7X5Q - chains A and B of the 7 polymer chains in the assembly; structure by X-ray diffraction, 2.70 A resolution.

== Chain A (and B) ==
Protein: Chitoporin
Organism: Vibrio harveyi
Notes: chain B of this document is another copy of the same molecule, construct and numbering; everything in this record applies to it too
UniProt: L0RVU0 (L0RVU0_VIBHA); residues 20-350 here correspond to UniProt positions 45-375 (UniProt number = residue number + 25)
Chain sequence (331 residues; each row starts with the number of its first residue):
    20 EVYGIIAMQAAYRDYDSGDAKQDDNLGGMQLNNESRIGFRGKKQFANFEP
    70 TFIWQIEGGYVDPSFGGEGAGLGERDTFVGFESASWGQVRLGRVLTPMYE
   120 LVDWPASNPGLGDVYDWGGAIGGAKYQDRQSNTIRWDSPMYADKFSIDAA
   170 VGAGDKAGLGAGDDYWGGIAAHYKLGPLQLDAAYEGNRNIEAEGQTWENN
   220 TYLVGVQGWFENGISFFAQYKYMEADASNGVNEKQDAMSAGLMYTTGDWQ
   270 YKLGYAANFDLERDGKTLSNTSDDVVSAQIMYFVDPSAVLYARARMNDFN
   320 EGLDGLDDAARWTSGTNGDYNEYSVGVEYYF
Bound ions: Na+ site 1: Asp81, Pro82, Gly85; Na+ site 2: Gln146, Gln149, Asp174; Na+ site 3: Asp156, Asp167

== Interface between chain A and chain B ==
Pairs across the interface - 14 pairs, chain A then chain B:
  Gly37(A) with Asp38(B); Ala39(B); Lys40(B), hydrogen bond (backbone-backbone)
  Asp38(A) with Ala39(B)
  Lys285(A) with Leu287(B); Ser288(B), hydrogen bond (side chain-backbone); Thr290(B); Glu320(B), salt bridge; Gly321(B), hydrogen bond (side chain-backbone)
  Thr286(A) with Asp323(B)
  Leu287(A) with Glu320(B)
  Ser288(A) with Leu322(B), hydrogen bond (side chain-backbone); Asp323(B), hydrogen bond; Ala329(B)
Also at the interface, not in a pair above, chain A (9 interface residues in all): Asp279, Arg282, Asp283
Also at the interface, not in a pair above, chain B (13 interface residues in all): Thr286, Asn289

== Summary ==
9 residues of chain A face 13 of chain B across their interface; the contacts include 5 hydrogen bonds and 1
salt bridge. Polar contacts include Lys285(A)-Glu320(B), Lys285(A)-Ser288(B) and Lys285(A)-Gly321(B).
Asp81(A), Pro82(A) and Gly85(A) form the Na+ site 1.
Chain A and chain B are both Chitoporin (Vibrio harveyi); the structure, Apo Truncated VhChiP (Delta 1-19) in
complex with peptide (DGANSDAAK), was determined by X-ray diffraction, deposited together with 7EQM and 7EQR.
